7C87 - chains I and J of the 10 polymer chains in the assembly; structure by X-ray diffraction, 2.20 A resolution.

# Chain I (and J)
Protein: Peroxiredoxin
Source organism: Aeropyrum pernix K1
Notes: EC 1.11.1.15; chain J of this document is another copy of the same molecule, construct and numbering; everything in this record applies to it too
UniProt: Q9Y9L0 (TDXH_AERPE); residues 1-250 here = UniProt positions 1-250
Sequence (250 residues; each row starts with the number of its first residue):
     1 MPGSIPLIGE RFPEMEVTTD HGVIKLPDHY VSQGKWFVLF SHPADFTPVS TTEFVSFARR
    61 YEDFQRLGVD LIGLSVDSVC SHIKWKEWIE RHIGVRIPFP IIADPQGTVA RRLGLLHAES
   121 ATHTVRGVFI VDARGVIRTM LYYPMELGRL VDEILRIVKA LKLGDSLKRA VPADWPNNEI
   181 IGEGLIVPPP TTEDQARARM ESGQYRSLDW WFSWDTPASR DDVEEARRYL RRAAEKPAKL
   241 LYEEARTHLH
Disordered / not traced: 1, 246-250
Differences from the reference sequence: engineered mutation Ser-50 (Cys in Q9Y9L0), Cys-80 (Phe in Q9Y9L0), Ser-207 (Cys in Q9Y9L0), Ser-213 (Cys in Q9Y9L0)
UniProt features mapped onto this chain:
  - binding site (substrate): Arg-126

# Interface between chain I and chain J
Contacting residue pairs - 181 pairs, chain I then chain J:
  Pro-2(I) / Ile-5(J)
  Pro-2(I) / Pro-6(J)
  Pro-2(I) / Leu-7(J)
  Pro-2(I) / Glu-10(J)
  Gly-3(I) / Ser-4(J)  hydrogen bond (backbone-side chain)
  Gly-3(I) / Ile-5(J)  hydrogen bond (backbone-backbone)
  Gly-3(I) / Leu-7(J)
  Ser-4(I) / Pro-2(J)
  Ser-4(I) / Gly-3(J)
  Ser-4(I) / Ser-4(J)
  Ile-5(I) / Pro-2(J)
  Ile-5(I) / Gly-3(J)  hydrogen bond (backbone-backbone)
  Ile-5(I) / Ile-5(J)  hydrophobic
  Leu-7(I) / Pro-2(J)
  Leu-7(I) / Gly-3(J)
  Leu-7(I) / Leu-116(J)
  Leu-7(I) / His-117(J)
  Ile-8(I) / His-117(J)  hydrogen bond (backbone-side chain)
  Ile-8(I) / Ala-118(J)  hydrogen bond (backbone-backbone)
  Ile-8(I) / Glu-119(J)  hydrogen bond (backbone-backbone)
  Ile-8(I) / Tyr-142(J)
  Ile-8(I) / Tyr-143(J)
  Ile-8(I) / Pro-144(J)
  Gly-9(I) / Ala-118(J)
  Glu-10(I) / Pro-2(J)
  Glu-10(I) / Ala-118(J)
  Phe-46(I) / Trp-211(J)
  Thr-47(I) / Trp-211(J)
  Pro-48(I) / Ile-186(J)  hydrophobic
  Pro-48(I) / Trp-211(J)
  Pro-48(I) / Phe-212(J)  hydrophobic
  Val-49(I) / Ala-170(J)  hydrophobic
  Val-49(I) / Val-171(J)
  Val-49(I) / Ile-186(J)  hydrophobic
  Thr-51(I) / Trp-211(J)
  Thr-51(I) / Phe-212(J)
  Thr-52(I) / Pro-172(J)
  Thr-52(I) / Ala-173(J)  hydrogen bond (side chain-backbone)
  Thr-52(I) / Asn-178(J)
  Thr-52(I) / Ile-180(J)
  Thr-52(I) / Phe-212(J)
  Glu-53(I) / Ala-173(J)
  Val-55(I) / Ile-180(J)  hydrophobic
  Ser-56(I) / Asp-174(J)  hydrogen bond
  Ser-56(I) / Glu-179(J)
  Arg-59(I) / Glu-179(J)
  Arg-60(I) / Glu-179(J)  salt bridge
  Trp-88(I) / Leu-208(J)
  Trp-88(I) / Asp-209(J)  hydrogen bond
  Trp-88(I) / Trp-211(J)
  Arg-112(I) / Pro-2(J)
  Leu-116(I) / Leu-7(J)
  His-117(I) / Leu-7(J)
  His-117(I) / Ile-8(J)  hydrogen bond (side chain-backbone)
  His-117(I) / Met-140(J)
  Ala-118(I) / Ile-8(J)  hydrogen bond (backbone-backbone)
  Ala-118(I) / Gly-9(J)
  Ala-118(I) / Glu-10(J)
  Glu-119(I) / Ile-8(J)  hydrogen bond (backbone-backbone)
  Arg-138(I) / Pro-144(J)
  Arg-138(I) / Glu-146(J)  salt bridge
  Thr-139(I) / Tyr-142(J)
  Thr-139(I) / Pro-144(J)
  Met-140(I) / His-117(J)
  Met-140(I) / Leu-141(J)
  Met-140(I) / Tyr-142(J)  hydrogen bond (backbone-backbone)
  Leu-141(I) / Met-140(J)
  Tyr-142(I) / Ile-8(J)
  Tyr-142(I) / Thr-139(J)
  Tyr-142(I) / Met-140(J)  hydrogen bond (backbone-backbone)
  Tyr-143(I) / Ile-8(J)
  Tyr-143(I) / Leu-141(J)  hydrophobic
  Tyr-143(I) / Glu-153(J)  hydrogen bond
  Tyr-143(I) / Arg-156(J)
  Tyr-143(I) / Ile-157(J)
  Pro-144(I) / Ile-8(J)  hydrophobic
  Pro-144(I) / Arg-138(J)
  Pro-144(I) / Thr-139(J)
  Glu-146(I) / Arg-138(J)  salt bridge
  Glu-146(I) / Ala-170(J)
  Glu-146(I) / Val-171(J)  hydrogen bond (backbone-backbone)
  Leu-147(I) / Ile-157(J)  hydrophobic
  Leu-147(I) / Ala-160(J)  hydrophobic
  Leu-147(I) / Leu-161(J)  hydrophobic
  Leu-147(I) / Val-171(J)  hydrophobic
  Gly-148(I) / Arg-156(J)  hydrogen bond (backbone-side chain)
  Gly-148(I) / Val-171(J)  hydrogen bond (backbone-backbone)
  Gly-148(I) / Ala-173(J)
  Arg-149(I) / Arg-156(J)
  Arg-149(I) / Ala-173(J)
  Arg-149(I) / Asp-174(J)  hydrogen bond (backbone-backbone)
  Leu-150(I) / Glu-153(J)
  Leu-150(I) / Arg-156(J)
  Leu-150(I) / Asp-174(J)
  Leu-150(I) / Leu-230(J)  hydrophobic
  Val-151(I) / Asp-174(J)  hydrogen bond (backbone-side chain)
  Glu-153(I) / Tyr-143(J)  hydrogen bond
  Glu-153(I) / Leu-150(J)
  Arg-156(I) / Gly-148(J)  hydrogen bond (side chain-backbone)
  Arg-156(I) / Arg-149(J)
  Arg-156(I) / Leu-150(J)
  Ile-157(I) / Tyr-143(J)
  Ile-157(I) / Leu-147(J)  hydrophobic
  Ala-160(I) / Leu-147(J)  hydrophobic
  Leu-161(I) / Glu-146(J)
  Leu-161(I) / Leu-147(J)  hydrophobic
  Ala-170(I) / Val-49(J)  hydrophobic
  Ala-170(I) / Glu-146(J)
  Val-171(I) / Val-49(J)
  Val-171(I) / Glu-146(J)  hydrogen bond (backbone-backbone)
  Val-171(I) / Leu-147(J)
  Val-171(I) / Gly-148(J)  hydrogen bond (backbone-backbone)
  Pro-172(I) / Thr-52(J)
  Ala-173(I) / Thr-52(J)  hydrogen bond (backbone-side chain)
  Ala-173(I) / Glu-53(J)
  Ala-173(I) / Gly-148(J)
  Ala-173(I) / Arg-149(J)
  Asp-174(I) / Ser-56(J)  hydrogen bond
  Asp-174(I) / Arg-149(J)  hydrogen bond (backbone-backbone)
  Asp-174(I) / Leu-150(J)
  Asp-174(I) / Val-151(J)  hydrogen bond (side chain-backbone)
  Asn-177(I) / Ala-233(J)  hydrogen bond (side chain-backbone)
  Asn-177(I) / Ala-234(J)
  Asn-177(I) / Glu-235(J)
  Asn-177(I) / Lys-236(J)
  Asn-177(I) / Pro-237(J)
  Asn-178(I) / Thr-52(J)
  Asn-178(I) / Pro-237(J)
  Asn-178(I) / Leu-240(J)
  Glu-179(I) / Ser-56(J)
  Glu-179(I) / Arg-59(J)  salt bridge
  Glu-179(I) / Arg-60(J)  salt bridge
  Glu-179(I) / Lys-239(J)
  Glu-179(I) / Leu-240(J)
  Glu-179(I) / Leu-241(J)  hydrogen bond (backbone-backbone)
  Ile-180(I) / Val-55(J)  hydrophobic
  Ile-180(I) / Ile-93(J)  hydrophobic
  Ile-180(I) / Leu-240(J)
  Ile-180(I) / Leu-241(J)
  Ile-180(I) / Tyr-242(J)  hydrogen bond (backbone-backbone)
  Ile-181(I) / Leu-240(J)
  Gly-182(I) / Leu-240(J)
  Ile-186(I) / Pro-48(J)  hydrophobic
  Ile-186(I) / Val-49(J)  hydrophobic
  Leu-208(I) / Trp-88(J)
  Asp-209(I) / Trp-88(J)  hydrogen bond
  Trp-211(I) / Phe-46(J)
  Trp-211(I) / Thr-47(J)
  Trp-211(I) / Pro-48(J)
  Trp-211(I) / Thr-51(J)
  Trp-211(I) / Trp-88(J)
  Phe-212(I) / Pro-48(J)  hydrophobic
  Phe-212(I) / Thr-51(J)
  Phe-212(I) / Thr-52(J)
  Trp-214(I) / Tyr-242(J)  hydrophobic
  Arg-227(I) / Lys-236(J)
  Leu-230(I) / Ala-233(J)
  Leu-230(I) / Ala-234(J)
  Arg-231(I) / Ala-234(J)
  Ala-233(I) / Asn-177(J)  hydrogen bond (backbone-side chain)
  Ala-233(I) / Leu-230(J)
  Ala-234(I) / Asn-177(J)  hydrogen bond (backbone-side chain)
  Ala-234(I) / Leu-230(J)
  Ala-234(I) / Arg-231(J)
  Ala-234(I) / Ala-234(J)  hydrophobic
  Glu-235(I) / Asn-177(J)
  Lys-236(I) / Asn-177(J)
  Lys-236(I) / Arg-227(J)
  Pro-237(I) / Asn-177(J)
  Pro-237(I) / Asn-178(J)
  Lys-239(I) / Glu-179(J)
  Leu-240(I) / Asn-178(J)
  Leu-240(I) / Glu-179(J)
  Leu-240(I) / Ile-180(J)
  Leu-240(I) / Ile-181(J)
  Leu-240(I) / Gly-182(J)
  Leu-241(I) / Glu-179(J)  hydrogen bond (backbone-backbone)
  Leu-241(I) / Ile-180(J)  hydrogen bond (backbone-backbone)
  Tyr-242(I) / Ile-180(J)  hydrogen bond (backbone-backbone)
  Tyr-242(I) / Arg-206(J)
  Tyr-242(I) / Trp-214(J)  hydrophobic
Interface residues without a listed pair, chain I (78 interface residues in all): Pro-6, Trp-85, His-92, Ile-93, Pro-189, Arg-206
Interface residues without a listed pair, chain J (80 interface residues in all): Trp-85, His-92, Arg-112, Asp-152, Pro-189, Ala-245

# In short
78 residues of chain I face 80 of chain J across their interface; the contacts include 37 hydrogen bonds and 5
salt bridges. Polar pairs include Arg-60(I)/Glu-179(J), Arg-138(I)/Glu-146(J) and Glu-179(I)/Arg-59(J).
Curated annotation (UniProt) lists substrate-binding residue Arg-126(I) on chain I.
Both chains are Peroxiredoxin (Aeropyrum pernix K1). Entry 7C87 (Peroxiredoxin from Aeropyrum pernix K1
(ApPrx) C50S/F80C/C207S/C213S mutant (ApPrx*F80C)) was determined by X-ray diffraction (same publication as
7C89, 7C8A and 7CQJ).
